7YD6 - chains A and C of the 3 polymer chains in the assembly; structure by X-ray diffraction, 2.15 A resolution.

== Chain A ==
Molecule: Deoxyribodipyrimidine photo-lyase
From: Methanosarcina mazei
Notes: EC 4.1.99.3
UniProt: A0A0F8I5V2 (A0A0F8I5V2_METMZ); residues 3-462 here correspond to UniProt positions 1-460 (UniProt number = residue number - 2)
Sequence (482 residues; numbered -17 to 464; the number before each row is that of its first residue; numbers below 1 keep their minus sign (Met-17 is residue -17)):
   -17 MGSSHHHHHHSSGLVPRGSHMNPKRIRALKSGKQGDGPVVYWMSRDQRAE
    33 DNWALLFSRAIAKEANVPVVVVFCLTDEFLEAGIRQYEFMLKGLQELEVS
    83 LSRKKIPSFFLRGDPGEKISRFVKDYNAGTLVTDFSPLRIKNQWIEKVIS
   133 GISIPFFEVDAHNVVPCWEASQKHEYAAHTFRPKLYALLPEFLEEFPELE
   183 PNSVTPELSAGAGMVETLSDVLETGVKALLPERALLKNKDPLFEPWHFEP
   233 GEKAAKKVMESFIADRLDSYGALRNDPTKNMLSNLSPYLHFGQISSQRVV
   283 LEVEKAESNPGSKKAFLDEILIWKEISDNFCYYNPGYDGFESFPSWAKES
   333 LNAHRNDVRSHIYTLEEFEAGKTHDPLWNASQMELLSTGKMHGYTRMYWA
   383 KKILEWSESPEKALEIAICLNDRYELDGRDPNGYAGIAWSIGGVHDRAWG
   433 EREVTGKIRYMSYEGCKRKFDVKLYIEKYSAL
Not modelled in the structure: -17 to -3, 189-197, 463-464
Construct notes: initiating methionine (-17); expression tag (-16 to 2, 463-464); engineered mutation Thr377 (Met375 in A0A0F8I5V2)
Residues lining bound ligands: FAD (flavin-adenine dinucleotide): Tyr252, Leu264, Ser265, Asn266, Leu267, Ser268, Leu271, Phe298, Glu301, Ile302, Trp305, Lys306, Ser309, Lys372, Met373, Gly375, Arg378, Met379, Ala382, Asn403, Glu407, Asp409, Gly410, Asp412, Asn414, Gly415, Gly418, Ile419, Ser422
From the paper describing this entry:
  - binding site for CPD photolesion containing DNA (chain C): Arg256
  - catalytic residues: Arg256 (proposed by the authors, not directly observed)

== Chain C ==
Molecule: CPD photolesion containing DNA
Sequence (13 nucleotides; each row starts with the number of its first residue):
     1 ATCGGCXCGCGCA
Not modelled in the structure: 1-2
Modified residues: TTD (cis-syn cyclobutane thymine dimer) at position 7

== Interface between chain A and chain C ==
Contacting residue pairs - 24 pairs, chain A then chain C:
  Ala160(A) - TTD_7(C)  hydrogen bond to the phosphate
  His161(A) - TTD_7(C)  phosphate contact
  Arg256(A) - TTD_7(C)  base contact
  Asn257(A) - TTD_7(C)  base contact
  Glu301(A) - TTD_7(C)  base contact
  Trp305(A) - TTD_7(C)  base contact
  Tyr376(A) - DC8(C)  hydrogen bond to the phosphate
  Met379(A) - TTD_7(C)  base contact
  Trp421(A) - TTD_7(C)  base contact
  Arg429(A) - DC6(C)  base contact
  Trp431(A) - TTD_7(C)  base contact
  Trp431(A) - DC8(C)  base contact
  Arg441(A) - TTD_7(C)  base contact
  Arg441(A) - DC8(C)  hydrogen bond to the sugar
  Tyr442(A) - DC8(C)  phosphate contact
  Tyr442(A) - DG9(C)  sugar contact
  Met443(A) - DC8(C)  phosphate contact
  Met443(A) - DG9(C)  phosphate contact
  Ser444(A) - DG9(C)  hydrogen bond to the phosphate
  Ser444(A) - DC10(C)  phosphate contact
  Gly447(A) - DG9(C)  phosphate contact
  Arg450(A) - DG11(C)  base contact
  Lys451(A) - DC8(C)  salt bridge to the phosphate
  Lys451(A) - DG9(C)  salt bridge to the phosphate
Also at the interface, not in a pair above, chain A (23 interface residues in all): Ala159, Arg164, Gly375, Glu446, Cys448

== Summary ==
23 residues of chain A face 6 of chain C across their interface, with 4 hydrogen bonds and 2 salt bridges.
Polar pairs include Arg441(A)-DC8(C), Ala160(A)-TTD_7(C) and Tyr376(A)-DC8(C). Chain A binds flavin-adenine
dinucleotide. The paper reports the catalytic residue Arg256(A); a binding site for CPD photolesion containing
DNA (chain C) at Arg256(A).
Chain A is Deoxyribodipyrimidine photo-lyase (Methanosarcina mazei) and chain C is CPD photolesion containing
DNA; the structure, TR-SFX MmCPDII-DNA complex: 650 ps snapshot. Includes 650ps, dark, and extrapolated
structure factors, was determined by X-ray diffraction, deposited together with 7YC7, 7YCM, 7YCP, 7YCR, 7YD7,
7YD8 and 10 further entries.
